PDB entry 4KLS | X-ray diffraction, 1.98 A resolution | chains A and T of the 4 polymer chains in the assembly

Chain A:
Protein: DNA polymerase beta
From: Homo sapiens
Notes: EC 2.7.7.7, 4.2.99.-
UniProt: P06746 (DPOLB_HUMAN); numbering as in UniProt (aligned over 1-335)
Amino-acid sequence (335 residues; numbered 1 to 335; the number before each row is that of its first residue):
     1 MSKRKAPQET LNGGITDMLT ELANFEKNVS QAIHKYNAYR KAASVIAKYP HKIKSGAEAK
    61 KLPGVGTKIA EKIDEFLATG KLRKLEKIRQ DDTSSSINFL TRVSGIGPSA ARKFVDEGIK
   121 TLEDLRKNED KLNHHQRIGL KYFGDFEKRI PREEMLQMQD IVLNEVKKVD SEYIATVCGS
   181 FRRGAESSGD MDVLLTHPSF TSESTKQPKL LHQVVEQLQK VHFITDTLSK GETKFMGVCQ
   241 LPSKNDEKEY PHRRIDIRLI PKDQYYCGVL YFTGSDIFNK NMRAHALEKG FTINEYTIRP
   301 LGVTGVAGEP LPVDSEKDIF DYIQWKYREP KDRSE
Unresolved in the structure: 1-9, 244-245
Ion coordination: Na+ site 1: Lys60, Leu62, Val65 (shared with 1 residue of chain D); Na+ site 2: Thr101, Val103, Ile106 (shared with 1 residue of chain P); Mn2+ site 1: Asp190, Asp192, Asp256 (together with 2'-deoxyadenosine 5'-triphosphate); Mn2+ site 2: Asp190, Asp192 (together with 2'-deoxyadenosine 5'-triphosphate, pyrophosphate)
Residues lining bound ligands: 2'-deoxyadenosine 5'-triphosphate / pyrophosphate: Arg40, Arg149, Gly179, Ser180, Arg183, Ser188, Gly189, Asp190, Asp192, Asp256, Tyr271, Phe272, Thr273, Gly274, Ser275, Asp276, Ile277, Asn279, Lys280, Arg283
UniProt features mapped onto this chain:
  - region: Arg183 to Asp192 (DNA-binding)
  - active site: Lys72 (Nucleophile)
  - binding site (K(+)): Lys60, Leu62, Val65, Thr101, Val103, Ile106
  - binding site (Na(+)): Lys60, Leu62, Val65, Thr101, Val103, Ile106
  - binding site (dATP): Arg149, Ser180, Arg183, Gly189, Asp190
  - binding site (dCTP): Arg149, Ser180, Arg183, Gly189, Asp190
  - binding site (dGTP): Arg149, Ser180, Arg183, Gly189, Asp190, Asp192
  - binding site (dTTP): Arg149, Ser180, Arg183, Gly189, Asp190
  - binding site (Mg(2+)): Asp190, Asp192, Asp256
  - modified residue: Lys72 (N6-acetyllysine), Arg83 (Omega-N-methylarginine), Arg152 (Omega-N-methylarginine)
  - cross-link (Glycyl lysine isopeptide (Lys-Gly)): Lys41 (interchain with G-Cter in ubiquitin), Lys61 (interchain with G-Cter in ubiquitin), Lys81 (interchain with G-Cter in ubiquitin)
  - natural variant: Leu22 (L22P: Found in a gastric cancer sample; uncertain significance), Tyr39 (Y39C: Found in a gastric cancer sample; uncertain significance), Gly118 (G118V: Decreased DNA-directed DNA polymerase activity), Arg137 (R137Q: Decreased function in base-excision repair), Arg149 (R149I: Decreased DNA-directed DNA polymerase activity), Asp160 (D160N: Found in a gastric cancer sample; uncertain significance), Cys239 (C239R: Found in a gastric cancer sample; uncertain significance), Lys289 (K289M: Found in a colon cancer sample; uncertain significance), Asn294 (N294D: Found in a gastric cancer sample; uncertain significance), Glu295 (E295K: Found in a gastric cancer sample; uncertain significance)
  - mutagenesis: Phe25 (F25W: No effect on 5'-dRP lyase activity. Decreased ssDNA binding), His34 (H34G: Decreased 5'-dRP lyase activity. Decreased ssDNA binding), Lys35 (K35A: Decreased 5'-dRP lyase activity. Decreased ssDNA binding. Loss of 5'-dRP lyase activity; when associated with A-68 and A-72. Decreased ssDNA binding; when associated with A-68 and A-72 ...), Tyr39 (Y39F: No effect on 5'-dRP lyase activity; Y39Q: Abolishes DNA polymerase and 5'-dRP lyase activity), Lys41 (K41R: Abolishes ubiquitination; when associated with R-61 and R-81), Lys60 (K60A: Decreased 5'-dRP lyase activity. Decreased ssDNA binding), Lys61 (K61R: Abolishes ubiquitination; when associated with R-41 and R-81), Lys68 (K68A: No effect on 5'-dRP lyase activity. Decreased ssDNA binding. Loss of 5'-dRP lyase activity; when associated with A-35 and A-72. Decreased ssDNA binding; when associated with A-35 and A-72 ...), Glu71 (E71Q: No effect on 5'-dRP lyase activity. No effect on structure shown by circular dichroism. No effect on ssDNA binding), Lys72 (K72A: Severely reduced 5'-dRP lyase activity. Does not affect ssDNA binding. Loss of 5'-dRP lyase activity; when associated with A-35 and A-68. Decreased ssDNA binding ...), Glu75 (E75A: Slightly decreased 5'-dRP lyase activity. Decreased ssDNA binding. No effect on structure shown by circular dichroism), Lys81 (K81R: Abolishes ubiquitination; when associated with R-41 and R-61), 5 further mutagenesis entries in UniProt

Chain T:
Molecule: 16-nt DNA strand
Sequence (16 nucleotides; each row starts with the number of its first residue):
     1 CCGACGGCGC ATCAGC

Chain A / chain T interface:
Pairs across the interface (15):
  His34(A) with DC5(T), stacking on the base
  His134(A) with DT12(T), phosphate contact
  Leu228(A) with DA11(T), sugar contact
  Ser229(A) with DC10(T), phosphate contact; DA11(T), phosphate contact
  Lys230(A) with DC10(T), hydrogen bond to the phosphate; DA11(T), hydrogen bond to the phosphate
  Gly231(A) with DC10(T), phosphate contact
  Glu232(A) with DC10(T), hydrogen bond to the phosphate
  Thr233(A) with DG9(T), hydrogen bond to the phosphate; DC10(T), hydrogen bond to the phosphate
  Lys234(A) with DG9(T), phosphate contact; DC10(T), hydrogen bond to the phosphate
  Tyr271(A) with DG6(T), hydrogen bond to the base
  Glu295(A) with DG6(T), hydrogen bond to the base
Other interface residues (no listed pair), chain A (13 interface residues in all): Asn133, Lys280

In short:
13 residues of chain A and 6 residues of chain T are in contact; the contacts include 8 hydrogen bonds and 1
aromatic stacking contact. Polar contacts include Tyr271(A)-DG6(T), Glu295(A)-DG6(T) and Lys230(A)-DC10(T).
Bound to chain A: 2'-deoxyadenosine 5'-triphosphate / pyrophosphate.
Chain A is DNA polymerase beta (Homo sapiens) and chain T is a 16-nt DNA strand; the structure, DNA polymerase
beta mismatched reactant complex with Mn2+, 10 min, was determined by X-ray diffraction, deposited together
with 4KLD, 4KLE, 4KLF, 4KLG, 4KLH, 4KLI and 8 further entries.
